Entry 4RT4 (X-ray diffraction, 2.00 A resolution); this record covers chains D and E of the 5 polymer chains in the assembly.

== Chain D ==
Protein: Protein dpy-30 homolog
Organism: Homo sapiens
Notes: fragment: C terminal domain
UniProtKB: Q9C005 (DPY30_HUMAN); numbering as in UniProt (aligned over 41-99)
Sequence (66 residues; numbered 41 to 106; the number before each row is that of its first residue):
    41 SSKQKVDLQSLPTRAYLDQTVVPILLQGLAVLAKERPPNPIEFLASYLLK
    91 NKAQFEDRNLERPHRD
Not modelled in the structure: 41-46, 99-106
Construct notes: expression tag (100-106)

== Chain E ==
Protein: Peptide from COMPASS component BRE2
UniProtKB: P43132 (BRE2_YEAST); residues 475-504 here correspond to UniProt positions 476-505 (UniProt number = residue number + 1)
Sequence (30 residues; each row starts with the number of its first residue):
   475 NTLDTLYKEQIAEDIVWDIIDELEQIALQQ
Not modelled in the structure: 475-479, 501-504

== How chain D and chain E interact ==
Pairs across the interface - 8 pairs, chain D then chain E:
  V62(D) - E483(E)
  P63(D) - E487(E)
  L66(D) - E483(E)
  L66(D) - Q484(E)
  L66(D) - E487(E)
  Q67(D) - E487(E)
  Q67(D) - W491(E)
  A70(D) - Q484(E)
Other interface residues (no listed pair), chain D (6 interface residues in all): L69
Other interface residues (no listed pair), chain E (5 interface residues in all): L480
From the paper, about this interface:
  - interface residues, chain E: W491(E)

== Overview ==
Chain D and chain E form an interface of 6 and 5 residues respectively. The paper reports the interface
residue W491(E).
Chain D is Protein dpy-30 homolog (Homo sapiens) and chain E is Peptide from COMPASS component BRE2; the
structure, Crystal structure of Dpy30 complexed with Bre2, was determined by X-ray diffraction, deposited
together with 4RTA.
